5JEK - chains A and C; structure by X-ray diffraction, 2.40 A resolution.

# Chain A
Name: Interferon regulatory factor 3
Source organism: Homo sapiens
UniProt: Q14653 (IRF3_HUMAN); residues 189-427 here = UniProt positions 189-427
Sequence (242 residues; row label = number of the first residue in the row):
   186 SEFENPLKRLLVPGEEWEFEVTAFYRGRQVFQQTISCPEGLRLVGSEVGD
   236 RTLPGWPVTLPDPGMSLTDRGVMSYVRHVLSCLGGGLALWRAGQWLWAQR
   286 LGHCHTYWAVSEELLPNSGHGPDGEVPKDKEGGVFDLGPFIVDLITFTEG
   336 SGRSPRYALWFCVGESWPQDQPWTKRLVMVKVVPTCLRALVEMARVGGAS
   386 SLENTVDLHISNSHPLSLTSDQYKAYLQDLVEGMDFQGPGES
Unresolved in the structure: 186-188, 423-427
Construct notes: expression tag (186-188)
Swiss-Prot annotation at these positions:
  - modified residue: T237 (Phosphothreonine), T244 (Phosphothreonine), T253 (Phosphothreonine), K366 (N6-acetyllysine), S385 (Phosphoserine), S386 (Diphosphoserine), S396 (Phosphoserine), S398 (Phosphoserine), T404 (Phosphothreonine), S427 (Phosphoserine)
  - cross-link (Glycyl lysine isopeptide (Lys-Gly)): K193 (interchain with G-Cter in ISG15), K360 (interchain with G-Cter in ISG15), K366 (interchain with G-Cter in ISG15)
  - natural variant: R227 (R227Q: No effect on IFNB induction upon Sendai virus infection), R285 (R285Q: In IIAE7), L401 (L401V: No effect on IFNB induction upon Sendai virus infection)
  - mutagenesis: K193 (K193R: Highly diminished ISGylation; when associated with R-360 and R-366), R285 (R285S: Abolished interaction with STING1, MAVS or TICAM1), H288 (H288S: Decreased interaction with TICAM1), H290 (H290S: Decreased interaction with TICAM1), K313 (K313S: Abolished interaction with STING1, MAVS or TICAM1), K360 (K360R: Highly diminished ISGylation; when associated with R-193 and R-366), K366 (K366R: Highly diminished ISGylation; when associated with R-193 and R-360), S385 to S386 (Complete loss of viral infection induced phosphorylation), S385 (S385A/D/E: Complete loss of viral infection induced phosphorylation), S386 (S386A: Complete loss of viral infection induced phosphorylation. Abolished pyrophosphorylation; S386E: Phosphomimetic mutant; interacts with CREBBP; when associated with E-396), T390 (T390A: Does not affect pyrophosphorylation), S396 to S405 (Complete loss of viral infection induced phosphorylation; Acts as a constitutively activated IRF3), 3 further mutagenesis entries in UniProt
What the authors report for this chain:
  - post-translational modification sites: T253, S386, S396 (citing earlier work)
  - disease-associated variants - R285Q: decreased signaling (citing earlier work)
  - mutagenesis - R285D: abolished signaling in response to Newcastle disease virus (citing earlier work)

# Chain C
Name: MAVS peptide
Source organism: Homo sapiens
Sequence (18 residues; row label = number of the first residue in the row):
   433 SGCFEDLAISASTSLGWG
Unresolved in the structure: 447-450
Modified positions: S442 (phosphoserine; SEP)

# How chain A and chain C interact
Contacting residue pairs (23):
  S259(A) - F436(C)
  Y260(A) - C435(C)
  Y260(A) - F436(C)  hydrophobic
  Y260(A) - E437(C)
  H263(A) - F436(C)
  H263(A) - L439(C)
  H263(A) - I441(C)
  C267(A) - I441(C)  hydrophobic
  R285(A) - S442(C)
  G287(A) - S442(C)
  H288(A) - A440(C)
  H288(A) - I441(C)
  H288(A) - S442(C)  hydrogen bond (backbone-backbone)
  H288(A) - A443(C)
  C289(A) - A440(C)
  H290(A) - A440(C)  hydrogen bond (backbone-backbone)
  H290(A) - S442(C)
  K313(A) - S442(C)
  G349(A) - L439(C)
  G349(A) - A440(C)  hydrogen bond (backbone-backbone)
  E350(A) - L439(C)
  E350(A) - A440(C)
  L362(A) - L439(C)  hydrophobic
Also at the interface, not in a pair above, chain A (16 interface residues in all): V264, Y292, S351
Also at the interface, not in a pair above, chain C (12 interface residues in all): S433, D438, S444, T445
From the paper, about this interface:
  - residue pairs: Y260(A)-F436(C), H263(A)-F436(C)
  - hot spots on chain A (mutagenesis) - R285S, K313S: abolished binding to MAVS peptide (chain C)
  - hot spots on chain A (mutagenesis) - H288S, H290S: decreased binding to MAVS peptide (chain C)
  - hot spots on chain C (mutagenesis) - S442A: abolished binding to Interferon regulatory factor 3 (chain A)

# In short
16 residues of chain A and 12 residues of chain C are in contact, with 3 hydrogen bonds. Main-chain hydrogen
bonds include H288(A)-S442(C), H290(A)-A440(C) and G349(A)-A440(C). The authors report contacts between
Y260(A) and F436(C) and H263(A) and F436(C). The paper reports that R285S and K313S of chain A abolish binding
to MAVS peptide (chain C); modification sites T253(A), S386(A) and S396(A); 7 substitutions were tested in
all.
Chain A is Interferon regulatory factor 3 and chain C is MAVS peptide, both from Homo sapiens; the structure,
Phosphorylated MAVS in complex with IRF-3, was determined by X-ray diffraction together with 5JEJ, 5JEL, 5JEM,
5JEO and 5JER from the same study.
